PDB entry 6QYB | X-ray diffraction, 1.18 A resolution | chains A and B

Chain A (and B):
Protein: cytosolic copper storage protein
From: Streptomyces lividans 1326
Notes: chain B of this document is another copy of the same molecule, construct and numbering; everything in this record applies to it too
UniProt: Q9X8F4 (Q9X8F4_STRCO); numbering as in UniProt (aligned over 17-136)
Chain sequence (120 residues; each row starts with the number of its first residue):
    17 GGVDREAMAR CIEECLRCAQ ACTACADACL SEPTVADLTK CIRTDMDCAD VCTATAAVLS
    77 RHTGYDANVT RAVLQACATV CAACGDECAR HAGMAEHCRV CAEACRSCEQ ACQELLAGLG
Differences from the reference sequence: engineered mutation Ala111 (His in Q9X8F4)
Bound ions: Cu+ site 1: Cys27, Cys31; Cu+ site 2: Cys27, Cys128; Cu+ site 3: Cys31, Cys93; Cu+ site 4: Cys34, Cys38; Cu+ site 5: Cys34, Cys97; Cu+ site 6: Cys38, Asp61, Cys100; Cu+ site 7: Cys41, His113; Cu+ site 8: Cys41, Cys45; Cu+ site 9: Cys41, Cys104, Cys114; Cu+ site 10: Cys45, Cys57; Cu+ site 11: Cys57, Asp61; Cu+ site 12: Asp61, Cys104, Cys117; 8 more Cu+ sites not listed
Reported in the primary citation:
  - Cu+ coordination: Cys41, Asp61, His113
  - mutagenesis - H111A: decreased binding to Cu(I)

How chain A and chain B interact:
Residue-residue contacts (28):
  Ile28(A) - Gln36(B)
  Leu32(A) - Leu32(B)
  Leu32(A) - Gln36(B)
  Gln36(A) - Ile28(B)
  Gln36(A) - Leu32(B)
  Gln36(A) - Ser76(B)  hydrogen bond
  Thr39(A) - Ala73(B)
  Thr39(A) - Ser76(B)
  Thr39(A) - Arg77(B)
  Ala40(A) - Ser76(B)
  Asp43(A) - Ser76(B)
  Asp43(A) - Arg77(B)
  Asp43(A) - His78(B)  hydrogen bond (side chain-backbone)
  Asp43(A) - Thr79(B)  hydrogen bond
  Leu46(A) - Thr79(B)
  Ser47(A) - Thr79(B)  hydrogen bond
  Thr69(A) - Thr69(B)
  Ala73(A) - Thr39(B)
  Ser76(A) - Gln36(B)  hydrogen bond
  Ser76(A) - Thr39(B)
  Ser76(A) - Ala40(B)
  Ser76(A) - Asp43(B)
  Arg77(A) - Thr39(B)
  Arg77(A) - Asp43(B)
  His78(A) - Asp43(B)  hydrogen bond (backbone-side chain)
  Thr79(A) - Asp43(B)  hydrogen bond
  Thr79(A) - Leu46(B)
  Thr79(A) - Ser47(B)  hydrogen bond

Overview:
The chain A/chain B interface involves 14 residues from each chain, with 8 hydrogen bonds. Among the polar
pairs are Gln36(A)-Ser76(B), Asp43(A)-His78(B) and Asp43(A)-Thr79(B). Cys27(A) and Cys31(A) form the Cu+ site
1. The paper reports that H111A of chain A reduces binding to Cu(I); Cu+ coordination by Cys41(A), Asp61(A)
and His113(A).
Chain A and chain B are both cytosolic copper storage protein (Streptomyces lividans 1326); the structure,
Streptomyces lividans Ccsp mutant - H111A, was determined by X-ray diffraction, deposited together with 6Q58,
6Q6B, 6QVH and 6R01.
